Entry 1SXP (X-ray diffraction, 2.50 A resolution); this record covers chains C and A of the 4 polymer chains in the assembly.

Chain C:
Molecule: 13-nt DNA strand
Sequence (13 nucleotides; numbered 1 to 13; the number before each row is that of its first residue):
     1 GATACTAAGA TAG
Disordered / not traced: 1

Chain A:
Molecule: DNA beta-glucosyltransferase
From: Enterobacteria phage T4
Notes: EC 2.4.1.27
UniProtKB: P04547 (GSTB_BPT4); residue numbers follow UniProt; this construct covers 1-351
Sequence (351 residues; each row starts with the number of its first residue):
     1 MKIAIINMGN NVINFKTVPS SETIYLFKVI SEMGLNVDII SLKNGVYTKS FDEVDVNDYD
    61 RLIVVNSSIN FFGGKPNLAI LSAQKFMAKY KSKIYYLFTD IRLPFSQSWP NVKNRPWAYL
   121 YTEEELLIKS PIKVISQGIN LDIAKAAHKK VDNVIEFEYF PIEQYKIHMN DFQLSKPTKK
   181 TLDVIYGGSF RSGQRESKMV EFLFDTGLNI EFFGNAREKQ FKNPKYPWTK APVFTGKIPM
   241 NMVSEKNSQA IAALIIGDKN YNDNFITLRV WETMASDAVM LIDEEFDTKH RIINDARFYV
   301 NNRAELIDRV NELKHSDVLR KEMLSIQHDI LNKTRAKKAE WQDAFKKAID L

How chain C and chain A interact:
Contacting residue pairs (19; chain C residue first):
  DC5(C) / Asn-11(A)  phosphate contact
  DC5(C) / Ile-13(A)  phosphate contact
  DC5(C) / Thr-17(A)  sugar contact
  DT6(C) / Asn-10(A)  phosphate contact
  DT6(C) / Thr-17(A)  phosphate contact
  DT6(C) / Pro-19(A)  phosphate contact
  DT6(C) / Phe-72(A)  stacking on the base
  DA7(C) / Asn-10(A)  base contact
  DA7(C) / Pro-19(A)  base contact
  DA7(C) / Glu-22(A)  base contact
  DA7(C) / Thr-99(A)  base contact
  DA7(C) / Asp-100(A)  base contact
  DA7(C) / Arg-102(A)  base contact
  DA7(C) / Leu-103(A)  base contact
  DA8(C) / Ser-68(A)  hydrogen bond to the phosphate
  DA8(C) / Ile-69(A)  base contact
  DA8(C) / Asn-70(A)  hydrogen bond to the phosphate
  DA8(C) / Phe-72(A)  phosphate contact
  DG9(C) / Arg-191(A)  salt bridge to the phosphate
Also at the interface, not in a pair above, chain A (17 interface residues in all): Val-18, Asn-66

Summary:
The interface between chain C and chain A involves 5 residues on one side and 17 on the other; the contacts
include 2 hydrogen bonds, 1 salt bridge and 1 aromatic stacking contact. Polar pairs include DA8(C)/Ser-68(A),
DA8(C)/Asn-70(A) and DG9(C)/Arg-191(A).
Chain C is a 13-nt DNA strand and chain A is DNA beta-glucosyltransferase (Enterobacteria phage T4); the
structure, BGT in complex with a 13mer DNA containing a central A:G mismatch, was determined by X-ray
diffraction together with 1SXQ from the same study.
